6UC5 - chains L and P of the 3 polymer chains in the assembly; structure by X-ray diffraction, 1.75 A resolution.

[Chain L]
Molecule: Fab397 light chain
From: Homo sapiens
UniProtKB: Q8TCD0 (Q8TCD0_HUMAN); residues 97-213 here correspond to UniProt positions 122-238 (UniProt number = residue number + 25)
Chain sequence (218 residues; each row starts with the number of its first residue; a row labelled like 27A-27E holds insertion residues (27A, then the next letters in order)):
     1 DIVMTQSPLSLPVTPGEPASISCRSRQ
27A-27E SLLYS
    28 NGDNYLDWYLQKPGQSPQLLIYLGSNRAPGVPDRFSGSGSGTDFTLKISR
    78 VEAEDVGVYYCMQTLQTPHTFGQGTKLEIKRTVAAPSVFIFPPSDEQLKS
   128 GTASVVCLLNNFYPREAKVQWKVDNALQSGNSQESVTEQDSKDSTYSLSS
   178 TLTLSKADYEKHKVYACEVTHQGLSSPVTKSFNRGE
Cystine bridges: Cys-23/Cys-88, Cys-134/Cys-194

[Chain P]
Molecule: NPNA peptide
Chain sequence (11 residues; each row starts with the number of its first residue):
     1 NPNANPNANPN
From the paper describing this entry:
  - contacts within the chain: Asn-5/Asn-7 (hydrogen bond), Asn-9/Asn-11 (hydrogen bond)

[How chain L and chain P interact]
Pairs across the interface (18):
  Tyr-27D(L) with Pro-2(P), hydrophobic; Pro-6(P)
  Asn-28(L) with Pro-6(P)
  Asp-30(L) with Asn-9(P), hydrogen bond
  Tyr-32(L) with Ala-4(P), hydrophobic; Asn-5(P), hydrogen bond (side chain-backbone); Pro-6(P); Ala-8(P), hydrophobic
  Tyr-49(L) with Pro-10(P); Asn-11(P), hydrogen bond
  Leu-50(L) with Asn-9(P)
  Thr-91(L) with Ala-4(P)
  Leu-92(L) with Pro-2(P); Asn-3(P); Ala-4(P), hydrogen bond (backbone-backbone)
  Gln-93(L) with Pro-2(P); Asn-3(P), hydrogen bond (side chain-backbone)
  Thr-94(L) with Asn-3(P), hydrogen bond
Interface residues without a listed pair, chain L (11 interface residues in all): Asn-53
From the paper, about this interface:
  - residue pairs: Asp-30(L)/Asn-9(P) (hydrogen bond), Tyr-32(L)/Asn-5(P) (hydrogen bond), Tyr-49(L)/Asn-11(P) (hydrogen bond), Gln-93(L)/Asn-3(P) (hydrogen bond), Thr-94(L)/Asn-3(P) (hydrogen bond)
  - epitope / paratope residues, chain L: Asp-30(L), Tyr-32(L), Tyr-49(L), Gln-93(L), Thr-94(L)
  - epitope / paratope residues, chain P: Asn-3(P), Asn-5(P), Asn-9(P), Asn-11(P)

[In short]
Chain L and chain P form an interface of 11 and 9 residues respectively; the contacts include 6 hydrogen
bonds. Polar pairs include Asp-30(L)/Asn-9(P), Tyr-32(L)/Asn-5(P) and Tyr-49(L)/Asn-11(P). The authors report
hydrogen bonds between Asp-30(L) and Asn-9(P), Tyr-32(L) and Asn-5(P) and Tyr-49(L) and Asn-11(P) among
others. From the paper: epitope/paratope residues Asp-30(L), Tyr-32(L) and Asn-3(P) among others; contacts
within the chain involving Asn-5(P), Asn-7(P) and Asn-9(P) among others.
Chain L is Fab397 light chain (Homo sapiens) and chain P is NPNA peptide; the structure, Fab397 in complex
with NPNA peptide, was determined by X-ray diffraction.
